Entry 8FNW (electron microscopy, 6.73 A resolution (low resolution: residue-level contacts below are approximate; hydrogen-bond / salt-bridge calls are withheld)); this record covers chains C and E of the 19 polymer chains in the assembly.

== Chain C (and E) ==
Name: Adenosine deaminase
Source organism: Escherichia coli
Notes: chain E of this document is another copy of the same molecule, construct and numbering; everything in this record applies to it too
UniProtKB: A0A8E2SFD7 (A0A8E2SFD7_ECOLX); residue numbers follow UniProt; this construct covers 1-799
Amino-acid sequence (799 residues; row label = number of the first residue in the row):
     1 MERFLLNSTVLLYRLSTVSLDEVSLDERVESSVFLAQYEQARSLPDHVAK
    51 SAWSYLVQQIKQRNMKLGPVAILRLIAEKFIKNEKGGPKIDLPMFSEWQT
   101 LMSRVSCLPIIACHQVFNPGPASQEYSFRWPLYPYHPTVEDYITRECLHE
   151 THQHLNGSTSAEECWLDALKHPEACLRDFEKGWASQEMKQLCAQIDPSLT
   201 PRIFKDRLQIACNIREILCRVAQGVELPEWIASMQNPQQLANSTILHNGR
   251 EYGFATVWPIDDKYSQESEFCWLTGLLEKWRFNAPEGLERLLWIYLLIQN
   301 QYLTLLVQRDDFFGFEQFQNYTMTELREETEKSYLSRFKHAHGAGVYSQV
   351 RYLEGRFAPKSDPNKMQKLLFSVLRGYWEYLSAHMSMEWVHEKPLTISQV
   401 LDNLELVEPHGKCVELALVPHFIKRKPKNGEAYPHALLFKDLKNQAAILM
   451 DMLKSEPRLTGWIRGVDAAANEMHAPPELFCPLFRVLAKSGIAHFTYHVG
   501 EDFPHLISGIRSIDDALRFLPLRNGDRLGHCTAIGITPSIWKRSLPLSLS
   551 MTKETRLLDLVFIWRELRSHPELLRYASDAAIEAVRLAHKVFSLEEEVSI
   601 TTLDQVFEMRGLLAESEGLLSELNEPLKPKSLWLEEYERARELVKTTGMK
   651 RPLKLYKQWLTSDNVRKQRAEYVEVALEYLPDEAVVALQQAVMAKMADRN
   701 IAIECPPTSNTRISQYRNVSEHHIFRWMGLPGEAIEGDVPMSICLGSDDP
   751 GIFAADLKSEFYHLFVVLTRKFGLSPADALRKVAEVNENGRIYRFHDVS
Not modelled in the structure: 310-321, 620-630, 709-713, 799
Construct notes: conflict Thr-274 (Ile in A0A8E2SFD7)
Bound ions: Zn2+: His-152, His-154, His-498, His-530
Reported in the primary citation:
  - mutagenesis - H152A/H154A: abolished catalytic activity on ATP

== How chain C and chain E interact ==
Pairs across the interface - 20 pairs, chain C then chain E:
  Pro-409(C) / Tyr-347(E)
  His-410(C) / Tyr-347(E)
  Thr-460(C) / Ser-123(E)
  Ala-488(C) / Pro-121(E)
  Lys-489(C) / Pro-119(E)
  Lys-489(C) / Gly-120(E)
  Lys-489(C) / Pro-121(E)
  Lys-489(C) / Ala-122(E)
  Ser-490(C) / Pro-121(E)
  Gly-491(C) / Pro-121(E)
  Gly-491(C) / Gln-124(E)
  Arg-523(C) / Glu-84(E)
  Asn-524(C) / His-136(E)
  Asn-524(C) / Pro-137(E)
  Asn-700(C) / His-136(E)
  Arg-791(C) / Asp-141(E)
  Arg-791(C) / Arg-145(E)
  Ile-792(C) / Pro-137(E)
  Tyr-793(C) / Pro-137(E)
  Val-798(C) / Glu-140(E)
Interface residues without a listed pair, chain C (15 interface residues in all): Ala-493
Interface residues without a listed pair, chain E (18 interface residues in all): Lys-85, Leu-92, Tyr-135, Thr-138, Lys-412

== Summary ==
Chain C and chain E form an interface of 15 and 18 residues respectively. The Zn2+ site is built by
His-152(C), His-154(C), His-498(C) and His-530(C). From the paper: H152A/H154A of chain C abolish catalytic
activity on ATP.
Chain C and chain E are both Adenosine deaminase (Escherichia coli); the structure, Structure of RdrA-RdrB
complex from Escherichia coli RADAR defense system, was determined by electron microscopy together with 8FNT,
8FNU and 8FNV from the same study.
